PDB entry 3H85 | X-ray diffraction, 2.60 A resolution | chains A and P

== Chain A ==
Protein: AP-2 complex subunit mu-1
Source organism: Rattus norvegicus
Reference sequence: P84092 (AP2M1_RAT); residue numbers follow UniProt; this construct covers 158-435
Sequence (299 residues; each row starts with the number of its first residue):
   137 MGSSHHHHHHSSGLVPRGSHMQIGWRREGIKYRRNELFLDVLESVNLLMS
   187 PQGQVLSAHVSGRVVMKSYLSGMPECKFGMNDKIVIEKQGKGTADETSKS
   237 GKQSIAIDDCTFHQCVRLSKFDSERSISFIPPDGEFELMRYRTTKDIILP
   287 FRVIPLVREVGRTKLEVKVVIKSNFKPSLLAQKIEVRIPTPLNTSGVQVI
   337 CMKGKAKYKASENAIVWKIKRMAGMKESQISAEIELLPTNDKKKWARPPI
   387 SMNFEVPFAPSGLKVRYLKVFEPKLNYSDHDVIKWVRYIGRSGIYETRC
Disordered / not traced: 137-158, 221-239, 256-260
Sequence notes: expression tag (137-157)
Ligand contacts: Ni2+ (NI): Phe-174, Lys-203, Tyr-205
Swiss-Prot annotation at these positions:
  - binding site (a 1,2-diacyl-sn-glycero-3-phospho-(1D-myo-inositol-3,4,5-trisphosphate)): Lys-341, Lys-345, Lys-354

== Chain P ==
Protein: Phosphatidylinositol-4-phosphate 5-kinase type-1 gamma
Notes: EC 2.7.1.68
Reference sequence: O60331 (PI51C_HUMAN); residues 1-8 here correspond to UniProt positions 646-653 (UniProt number = residue number + 645)
Sequence (8 residues; each row starts with the number of its first residue):
     1 SWVYSPLH
Swiss-Prot annotation at these positions:
  - modified residue: Tyr-4 (Phosphotyrosine), Ser-5 (Phosphoserine)

== Interface between chain A and chain P ==
Pairs across the interface (27; chain A residue first):
  Phe-174(A) / Tyr-4(P)  hydrophobic
  Leu-175(A) / Tyr-4(P)
  Asp-176(A) / Tyr-4(P)  hydrogen bond
  Lys-203(A) / Tyr-4(P)  hydrogen bond
  Leu-316(A) / Trp-2(P)
  Gln-318(A) / Trp-2(P)
  Glu-391(A) / Ser-1(P)  hydrogen bond (side chain-backbone)
  Glu-391(A) / Trp-2(P)
  Val-392(A) / Trp-2(P)
  Pro-393(A) / Trp-2(P)
  Val-401(A) / Leu-7(P)  hydrophobic
  Arg-402(A) / His-8(P)  hydrogen bond (backbone-side chain)
  Leu-404(A) / Leu-7(P)
  Lys-420(A) / Ser-5(P)
  Lys-420(A) / Pro-6(P)
  Lys-420(A) / Leu-7(P)  hydrogen bond (backbone-backbone)
  Trp-421(A) / Tyr-4(P)  hydrophobic
  Trp-421(A) / Ser-5(P)
  Trp-421(A) / Pro-6(P)
  Val-422(A) / Tyr-4(P)
  Val-422(A) / Ser-5(P)  hydrogen bond (backbone-backbone)
  Val-422(A) / Leu-7(P)  hydrophobic
  Arg-423(A) / Trp-2(P)  hydrogen bond (side chain-backbone)
  Arg-423(A) / Val-3(P)
  Arg-423(A) / Tyr-4(P)  hydrogen bond
  Ile-425(A) / Ser-1(P)
  Ile-425(A) / Trp-2(P)
Interface residues without a listed pair, chain A (21 interface residues in all): Leu-178, Lys-319, Tyr-403, Tyr-424
The authors on this interface:
  - specific contacts: Asp-176(A)/Tyr-4(P), Gln-318(A)/Trp-2(P) (hydrophobic contact), Glu-391(A)/Trp-2(P) (hydrophobic contact), Pro-393(A)/Trp-2(P) (hydrophobic contact), Ser-1(P)/Glu-391(A), Trp-2(P)/Arg-423(A), Tyr-4(P)/Lys-203(A), Tyr-4(P)/Arg-423(A), Tyr-4(P)/Trp-421(A), Ser-5(P)/Val-422(A), Leu-7(P)/Trp-421(A), Leu-7(P)/Lys-420(A), His-8(P)/Arg-402(A)
  - interface residues, chain A: Trp-421(A), Arg-423(A)
  - interface residues, chain P: Leu-7(P)

== In short ==
Chain A and chain P form an interface of 21 and 8 residues respectively, with 8 hydrogen bonds. Among the
polar pairs are Asp-176(A)/Tyr-4(P), Lys-203(A)/Tyr-4(P) and Glu-391(A)/Ser-1(P). The authors report contacts
between Asp-176(A) and Tyr-4(P), Ser-1(P) and Glu-391(A) and Trp-2(P) and Arg-423(A) among others; hydrophobic
contacts between Gln-318(A) and Trp-2(P), Glu-391(A) and Trp-2(P) and Pro-393(A) and Trp-2(P). From the paper:
interface residues Trp-421(A), Arg-423(A) and Leu-7(P).
Chain A is AP-2 complex subunit mu-1 (Rattus norvegicus) and chain P is Phosphatidylinositol-4-phosphate
5-kinase type-1 gamma; the structure, Molecular basis for the association of PIPKI gamma-p90 with the clathrin
adaptor AP-2, was determined by X-ray diffraction (same publication as 3H1Z).
